Entry 8D3L (electron microscopy, 3.49 A resolution); this record covers chains E and F of the 10 polymer chains in the assembly.

== Chain E (and F) ==
Protein: CRISPR-associated endonuclease Cas2
From: Alkalihalobacillus halodurans C-125
Notes: EC 3.1.-.-; chain F of this document is another copy of the same molecule, construct and numbering; everything in this record applies to it too
UniProtKB: Q9KFX8 (CAS2_ALKHC); numbering as in UniProt (aligned over 1-96)
Sequence (98 residues; row label = number of the first residue in the row; numbers below 1 keep their minus sign (Gly-1 is residue -1)):
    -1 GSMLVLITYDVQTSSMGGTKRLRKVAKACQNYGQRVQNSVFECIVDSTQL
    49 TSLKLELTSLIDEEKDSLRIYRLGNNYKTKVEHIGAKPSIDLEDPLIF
Construct notes: expression tag (-1 to 0)
Swiss-Prot annotation at these positions:
  - binding site (Mg(2+)): Asp8
  - mutagenesis: Asp8 (D8N: Loss of dsDNase activity)
What the authors report for this chain:
  - mutagenesis - T46A/T49A/L53A/T56A/S57A: unchanged catalytic activity

== Interface between chain E and chain F ==
Contacting residue pairs (58):
  Leu4(E) - Tyr69(F)  hydrophobic
  Thr6(E) - Gln35(F)  hydrogen bond
  Tyr7(E) - Gln35(F)
  Asp8(E) - Asn36(F)  hydrogen bond
  Val34(E) - Arg67(F)
  Gln35(E) - Thr6(F)  hydrogen bond
  Gln35(E) - Asp8(F)
  Gln35(E) - Ser65(F)  hydrogen bond
  Gln35(E) - Arg67(F)
  Asn36(E) - Asp8(F)
  Lys52(E) - Glu80(F)  salt bridge
  Thr56(E) - Ile82(F)
  Ile59(E) - Ile82(F)  hydrophobic
  Glu61(E) - Ile82(F)
  Glu61(E) - Gly83(F)
  Glu62(E) - Ala84(F)
  Asp64(E) - Gly83(F)
  Asp64(E) - Ala84(F)  hydrogen bond (backbone-backbone)
  Ser65(E) - Gln35(F)  hydrogen bond
  Ser65(E) - His81(F)
  Ser65(E) - Gly83(F)
  Ser65(E) - Lys85(F)
  Leu66(E) - His81(F)
  Leu66(E) - Ile82(F)  hydrogen bond (backbone-backbone)
  Leu66(E) - Gly83(F)
  Arg67(E) - Gln35(F)
  Arg67(E) - Glu80(F)
  Arg67(E) - His81(F)  hydrogen bond
  Arg67(E) - Lys85(F)
  Ile68(E) - Lys78(F)
  Ile68(E) - Val79(F)
  Ile68(E) - Glu80(F)  hydrogen bond (backbone-backbone)
  Tyr69(E) - Leu4(F)
  Tyr69(E) - Glu40(F)
  Tyr69(E) - Lys78(F)
  Tyr69(E) - Val79(F)  hydrophobic
  Arg70(E) - Lys78(F)
  Arg70(E) - Glu80(F)  salt bridge
  Leu71(E) - Tyr69(F)  hydrophobic
  Leu71(E) - Leu71(F)  hydrophobic
  Lys78(E) - Ile68(F)
  Lys78(E) - Tyr69(F)
  Lys78(E) - Arg70(F)
  Val79(E) - Tyr69(F)  hydrophobic
  Glu80(E) - Arg67(F)
  Glu80(E) - Ile68(F)  hydrogen bond (backbone-backbone)
  His81(E) - Ser65(F)
  His81(E) - Leu66(F)
  His81(E) - Arg67(F)  hydrogen bond
  Ile82(E) - Leu66(F)  hydrogen bond (backbone-backbone)
  Gly83(E) - Asp64(F)
  Gly83(E) - Ser65(F)
  Gly83(E) - Leu66(F)
  Ala84(E) - Glu62(F)
  Ala84(E) - Asp64(F)  hydrogen bond (backbone-backbone)
  Lys85(E) - Ser65(F)
  Lys85(E) - Arg67(F)
  Ser87(E) - Arg67(F)  hydrogen bond
Other interface residues (no listed pair), chain E (32 interface residues in all): Glu40, Lys63, Thr77
Other interface residues (no listed pair), chain F (29 interface residues in all): Val34, Lys52, Thr56, Ile59, Glu61, Lys63

== Overview ==
Chain E and chain F form an interface of 32 and 29 residues respectively, with 14 hydrogen bonds and 2 salt
bridges. Polar pairs include Lys52(E)-Glu80(F), Arg70(E)-Glu80(F) and Thr6(E)-Gln35(F). Curated annotation
(UniProt) lists Mg2+-binding residue Asp8(E) and one mutagenesis site on chain E. The paper reports that
T46A/T49A/L53A/T56A/S57A of chain E leave catalytic activity unchanged.
Both chains are CRISPR-associated endonuclease Cas2 (Alkalihalobacillus halodurans C-125). Entry 8D3L (Type
I-C Cas4-Cas1-Cas2 complex bound to a PAM/PAM prespacer) was determined by electron microscopy, deposited
together with 8D3M, 8D3P and 8D3Q.
